Entry 4WSX (X-ray diffraction, 2.70 A resolution); this record covers chains A and W of the 6 polymer chains in the assembly.

Chain A (and W):
Molecule: Hemagglutinin HA1 chain
Source organism: Influenza A virus
Notes: chain W of this document is another copy of the same molecule, construct and numbering; everything in this record applies to it too
Sequence (327 residues; each row starts with the number of its first residue; numbers below 1 keep their minus sign (Ala-3 is residue -3)):
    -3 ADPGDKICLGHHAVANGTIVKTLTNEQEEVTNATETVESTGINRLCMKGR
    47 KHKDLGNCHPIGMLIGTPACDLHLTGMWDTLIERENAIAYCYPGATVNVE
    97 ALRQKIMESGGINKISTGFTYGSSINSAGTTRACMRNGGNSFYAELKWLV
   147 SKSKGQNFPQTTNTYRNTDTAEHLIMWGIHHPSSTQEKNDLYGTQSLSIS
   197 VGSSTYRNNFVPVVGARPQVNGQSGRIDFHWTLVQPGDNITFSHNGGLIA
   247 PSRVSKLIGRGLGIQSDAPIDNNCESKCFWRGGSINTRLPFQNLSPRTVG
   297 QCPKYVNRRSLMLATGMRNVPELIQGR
Unresolved in the structure: -3 to -1, 319-323
Disulfide bonds: Cys42-Cys270, Cys54-Cys66, Cys87-Cys130, Cys274-Cys298
Covalently attached groups: N-acetylglucosamine (NAG) linked to Asn235

Chain A / chain W interface:
Residue-residue contacts (16; chain A residue first):
  His177(A) - Arg203(W)  hydrogen bond
  Val209(A) - Asn205(W)
  Val210(A) - Ser196(W)  hydrogen bond (backbone-side chain)
  Gly211(A) - Ser196(W)
  Ala212(A) - Thr237(W)
  Ala212(A) - Ser239(W)
  Arg213(A) - Arg203(W)
  Pro214(A) - Gly198(W)
  Pro214(A) - Ser199(W)
  Pro214(A) - Ser200(W)
  Pro214(A) - Asn235(W)
  Val216(A) - Ser200(W)
  Arg222(A) - Ser199(W)  hydrogen bond (side chain-backbone)
  Arg222(A) - Ser200(W)
  Arg222(A) - Arg203(W)
  Asp224(A) - Arg203(W)  salt bridge
Other interface residues (no listed pair), chain W (10 interface residues in all): Asp234

Overview:
The chain A/chain W interface involves 10 residues from each chain, with 3 hydrogen bonds and 1 salt bridge.
Polar contacts include Asp224(A)-Arg203(W), His177(A)-Arg203(W) and Val210(A)-Ser196(W). Covalently linked
N-acetylglucosamine: at Asn235(A).
Both chains are Hemagglutinin HA1 chain (Influenza A virus). Entry 4WSX (The crystal structure of
hemagglutinin from A/Jiangxi-Donghu/346/2013 influenza virus) was determined by X-ray diffraction together
with 4WST, 4WSU, 4WSV and 4WSW from the same study.
